PDB entry 6RZV | electron microscopy, 20.60 A resolution (very low resolution: no residue pairs are listed; an interface is given only as per-side residue counts) | chains M and N of the 16 polymer chains in the assembly

# Chain M (and N)
Name: Putative mitochondrial dynamin protein
Organism: Chaetomium thermophilum var. thermophilum DSM 1495
Notes: chain N of this document is another copy of the same molecule, construct and numbering; everything in this record applies to it too
UniProt: G0SGC7 (G0SGC7_CHATD); numbering as in UniProt (aligned over 219-913)
Amino-acid sequence (695 residues; row label = number of the first residue in the row):
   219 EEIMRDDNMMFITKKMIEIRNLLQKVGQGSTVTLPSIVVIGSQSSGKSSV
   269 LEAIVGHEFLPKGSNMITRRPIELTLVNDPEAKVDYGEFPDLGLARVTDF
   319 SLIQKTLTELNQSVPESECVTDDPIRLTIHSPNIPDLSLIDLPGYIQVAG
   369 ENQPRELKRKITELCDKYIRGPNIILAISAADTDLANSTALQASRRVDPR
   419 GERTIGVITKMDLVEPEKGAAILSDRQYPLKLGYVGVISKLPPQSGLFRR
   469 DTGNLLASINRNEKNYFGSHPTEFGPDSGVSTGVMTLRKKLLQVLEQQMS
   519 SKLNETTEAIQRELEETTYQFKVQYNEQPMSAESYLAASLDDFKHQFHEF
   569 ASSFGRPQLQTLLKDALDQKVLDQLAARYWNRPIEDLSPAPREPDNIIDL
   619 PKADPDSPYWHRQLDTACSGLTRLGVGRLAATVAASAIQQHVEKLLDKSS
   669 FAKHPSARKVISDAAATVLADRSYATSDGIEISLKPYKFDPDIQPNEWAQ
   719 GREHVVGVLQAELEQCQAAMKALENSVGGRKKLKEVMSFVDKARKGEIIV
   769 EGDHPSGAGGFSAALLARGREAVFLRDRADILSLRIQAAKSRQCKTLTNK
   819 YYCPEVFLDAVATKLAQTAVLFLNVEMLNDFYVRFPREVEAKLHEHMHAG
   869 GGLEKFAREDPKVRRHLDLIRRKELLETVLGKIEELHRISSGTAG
Disordered / not traced: 219-223, 333-338, 365-374, 459-470, 911-913
Cystine bridges: Cys812-Cys821
Swiss-Prot annotation at these positions:
  - region: Gly259 to Ser266 (G1 motif), Ile285 to Arg287 (G2 motif), Asp359 to Gly362 (G3 motif), Thr427 to Asp430 (G4 motif), Ile456 to Leu459 (G5 motif)
  - binding site (GTP): Ser262, Gly264, Lys265, Ser266, Ser267, Gly281, Lys428, Asp430, Ser457
  - binding site (Mg(2+)): Ser266, Thr286, Asp359
  - mutagenesis: Asp559 (D559A: Impaired mitochondrial morphology), Lys562 (K562A: Impaired mitochondrial morphology), Phe840 (F840D: Abolished GTPase activity)
Reported in the primary citation:
  - mutagenesis - Y537A, D559A, K562A, R646A: unchanged binding to liposome
  - mutagenesis - Y537A, D559A, K562A, R646A: unchanged catalytic activity on liposome

# Chain M / chain N interface
At this resolution (21 A) residue pairs are not listed: 13 residues of chain M and 13 of chain N lie at the interface.

# Overview
The chain M/chain N interface involves 13 residues from each chain. From the paper: Y537A, D559A and K562A of
chain M, among others, leave binding to liposome unchanged; Y537A, D559A and K562A of chain M, among others,
leave catalytic activity on liposome unchanged.
Chain M and chain N are both Putative mitochondrial dynamin protein (Chaetomium thermophilum var. thermophilum
DSM 1495); the structure, Structure of s-Mgm1 decorating the inner surface of tubulated lipid membranes, was
determined by electron microscopy, deposited together with 6RZT, 6RZU, 6RZW and 6QL4.
